PDB entry 4DUU | X-ray diffraction, 5.20 A resolution (low resolution: residue-level contacts below are approximate; hydrogen-bond / salt-bridge calls are withheld) | chain A

== Chain A ==
Protein: Plasminogen
Source organism: Homo sapiens
Notes: EC 3.4.21.7
Reference sequence: P00747 (PLMN_HUMAN); residues 1-791 here correspond to UniProt positions 20-810 (UniProt number = residue number + 19)
Sequence (791 residues; each row starts with the number of its first residue):
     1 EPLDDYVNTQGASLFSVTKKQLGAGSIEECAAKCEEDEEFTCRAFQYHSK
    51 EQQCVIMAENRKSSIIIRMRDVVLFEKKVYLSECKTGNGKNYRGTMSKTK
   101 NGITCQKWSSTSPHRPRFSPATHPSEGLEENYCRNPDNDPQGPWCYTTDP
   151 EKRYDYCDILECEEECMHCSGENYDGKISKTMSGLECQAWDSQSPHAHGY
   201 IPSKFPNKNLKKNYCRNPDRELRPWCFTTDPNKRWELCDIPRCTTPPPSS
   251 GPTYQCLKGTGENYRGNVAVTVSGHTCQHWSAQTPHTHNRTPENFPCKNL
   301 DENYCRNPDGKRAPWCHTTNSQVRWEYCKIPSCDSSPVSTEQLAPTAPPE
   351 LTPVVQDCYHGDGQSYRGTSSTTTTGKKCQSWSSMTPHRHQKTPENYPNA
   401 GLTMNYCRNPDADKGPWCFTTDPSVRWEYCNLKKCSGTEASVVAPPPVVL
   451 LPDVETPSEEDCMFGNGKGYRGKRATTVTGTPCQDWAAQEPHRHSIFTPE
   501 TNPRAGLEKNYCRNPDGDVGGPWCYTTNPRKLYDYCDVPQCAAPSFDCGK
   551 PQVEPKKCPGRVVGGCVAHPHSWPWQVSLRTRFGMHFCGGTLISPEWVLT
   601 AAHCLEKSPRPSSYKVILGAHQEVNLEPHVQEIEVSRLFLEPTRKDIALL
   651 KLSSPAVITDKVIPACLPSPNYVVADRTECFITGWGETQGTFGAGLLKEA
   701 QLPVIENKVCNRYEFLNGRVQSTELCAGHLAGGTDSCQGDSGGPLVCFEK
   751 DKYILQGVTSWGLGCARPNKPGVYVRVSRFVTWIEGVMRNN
Disordered / not traced: 1-2, 256-345, 438-454
Curated features (UniProtKB/Swiss-Prot):
  - active site (Charge relay system): H603, D646, S741
  - binding site (L-lysine): R117, D139, R153, D413, R426
  - site: E59, N60 (Cleavage), R115 (Interacts with fibrin), R117 (Interacts with fibrin), P447, V448 (Cleavage), R561, V562 (Cleavage)
  - modified residue (Phosphoserine): S578, S669
  - glycosylation: S249 (O-linked (GalNAc...) serine), N289 (N-linked (GlcNAc...) asparagine), T346 (O-linked (GalNAc...) threonine)

== Overview ==
From UniProt: 3 active-site residues and 5 L-lysine-binding residues.
Chain A is Plasminogen (Homo sapiens); the structure, The X-ray Crystal Structure of Full-Length type I Human
Plasminogen, was determined by X-ray diffraction, deposited together with 4DUR.
